8OKA - chains A and E of the 6 polymer chains in the assembly; structure by electron microscopy, 3.89 A resolution.

[Chain A (and E)]
Name: Lon protease homolog, mitochondrial
Source organism: Homo sapiens
Notes: EC 3.4.21.53; chain E of this document is another copy of the same molecule, construct and numbering; everything in this record applies to it too
UniProtKB: P36776 (LONM_HUMAN); numbering as in UniProt (aligned over 115-959)
Amino-acid sequence (869 residues; row label = number of the first residue in the row):
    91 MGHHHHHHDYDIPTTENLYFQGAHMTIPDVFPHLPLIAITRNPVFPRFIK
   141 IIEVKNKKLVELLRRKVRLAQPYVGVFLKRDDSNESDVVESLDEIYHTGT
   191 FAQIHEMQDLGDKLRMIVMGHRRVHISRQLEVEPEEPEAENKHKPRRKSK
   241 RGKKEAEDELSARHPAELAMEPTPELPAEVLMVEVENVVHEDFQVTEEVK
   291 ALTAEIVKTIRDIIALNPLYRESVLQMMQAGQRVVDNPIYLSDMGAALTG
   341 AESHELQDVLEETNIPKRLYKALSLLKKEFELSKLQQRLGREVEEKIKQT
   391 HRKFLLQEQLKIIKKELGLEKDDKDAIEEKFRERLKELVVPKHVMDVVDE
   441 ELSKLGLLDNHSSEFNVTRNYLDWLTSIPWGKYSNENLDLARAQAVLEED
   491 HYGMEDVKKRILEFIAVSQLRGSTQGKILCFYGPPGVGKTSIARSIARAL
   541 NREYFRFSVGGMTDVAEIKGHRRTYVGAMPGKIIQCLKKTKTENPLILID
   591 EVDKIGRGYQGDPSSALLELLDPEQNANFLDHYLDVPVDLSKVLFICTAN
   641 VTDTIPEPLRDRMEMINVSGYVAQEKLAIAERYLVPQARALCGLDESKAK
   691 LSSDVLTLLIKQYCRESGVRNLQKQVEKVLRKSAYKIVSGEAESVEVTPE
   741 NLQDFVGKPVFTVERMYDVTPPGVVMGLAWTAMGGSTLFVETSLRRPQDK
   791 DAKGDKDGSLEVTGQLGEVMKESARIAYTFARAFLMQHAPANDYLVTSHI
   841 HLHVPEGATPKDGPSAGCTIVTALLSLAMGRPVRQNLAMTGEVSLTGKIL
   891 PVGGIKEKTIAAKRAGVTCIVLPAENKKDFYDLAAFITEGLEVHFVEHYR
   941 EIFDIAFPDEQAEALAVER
Disordered / not traced: 91-122, 222-271, 950-959
Differences from the reference sequence: initiating methionine (91); expression tag (92-114); engineered mutation Phe-394 (Tyr in P36776)
Swiss-Prot annotation at these positions:
  - active site: Ser-855, Lys-898
  - binding site (ATP): Gly-523 to Thr-530
Small-molecule neighbours: ADP (adenosine-5'-diphosphate): Asp-490, His-491, Tyr-492, Met-494, Pro-524, Pro-525, Gly-526, Val-527, Gly-528, Lys-529, Thr-530, Ser-531, Tyr-661, Ile-669, Tyr-673, Leu-674, Gln-677, Val-709, Arg-710, Gln-713
From the paper describing this entry:
  - mutagenesis - Y394F (about 50%): decreased catalytic activity on FITC-casein
  - mutagenesis - Y394F: unchanged catalytic activity on beta-casein
  - mutagenesis - Y394F: unchanged stability
  - catalytic residues: Ser-855, Lys-898 (citing earlier work)
  - post-translational modification sites: Ser-173, Ser-181, Tyr-186 (citing earlier work)

[How chain A and chain E interact]
Residue-residue contacts (7):
  Gly-380(A) / Gln-399(E)
  Val-383(A) / Leu-395(E)  hydrophobic
  Val-383(A) / Glu-398(E)
  Val-383(A) / Gln-399(E)
  Glu-384(A) / Leu-395(E)
  Ile-387(A) / Phe-394(E)  hydrophobic
  Ile-387(A) / Leu-395(E)  hydrophobic
Interface residues without a listed pair, chain A (5 interface residues in all): Leu-379

[In short]
5 residues of chain A face 4 of chain E across their interface. Bound to chain A: ADP. From UniProt:
active-site residues Ser-855(A) and Lys-898(A) and 8 ATP-binding residues on chain A. The paper reports
catalytic residues Ser-855(A) and Lys-898(A); Y394F of chain A reduces catalytic activity on FITC-casein.
Chain A and chain E are both Lon protease homolog, mitochondrial (Homo sapiens); the structure, Human
Mitochondrial Lon Y394F Mutant ADP Bound, was determined by electron microscopy (same publication as 8OVF,
8OVG, 8OM7 and 8OJL).
